Entry 6YOX (X-ray diffraction, 2.05 A resolution); this record covers chains A and P.

Chain A:
Name: 14-3-3 protein sigma
Source organism: Homo sapiens
UniProt: P31947 (1433S_HUMAN); numbering as in UniProt (aligned over 1-248)
Sequence (253 residues; row label = number of the first residue in the row; numbers below 1 keep their minus sign (Gly-4 is residue -4)):
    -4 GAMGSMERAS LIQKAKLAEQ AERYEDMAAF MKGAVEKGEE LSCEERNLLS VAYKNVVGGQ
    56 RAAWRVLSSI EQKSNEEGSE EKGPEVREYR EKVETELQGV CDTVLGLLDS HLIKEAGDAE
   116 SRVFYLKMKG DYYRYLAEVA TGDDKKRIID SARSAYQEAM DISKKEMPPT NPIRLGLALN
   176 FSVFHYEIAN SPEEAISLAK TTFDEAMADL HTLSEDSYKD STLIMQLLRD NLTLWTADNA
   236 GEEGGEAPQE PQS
Not modelled in the structure: 232-248
Glycans and other covalent adducts: N-[4-(hydroxymethyl)phenyl]acetamide (L3V) linked to Lys122
Modified positions: Cys38 (S-hydroxycysteine; CSO)
Differences from the reference sequence: expression tag (-4 to 0)
Ion coordination: Mg2+ near Glu2 (its only coordinating residue here); Ca2+: Glu35, Glu110, Glu188
Small-molecule neighbours: L3V (N-[4-(hydroxymethyl)phenyl]acetamide): Asn42, Pro167, Ile168, Gly171, Asp215, Ile219
Curated features (UniProtKB/Swiss-Prot):
  - site (Interaction with phosphoserine on interacting protein): Arg56, Arg129
  - modified residue (Phosphoserine): Ser5, Ser74, Ser248
Reported in the primary citation:
  - binding site for L3V: Lys122

Chain P:
Name: p65pS45
Sequence (13 residues; each row starts with the number of its first residue):
    39 EGRSAGSIPG RRS
Not modelled in the structure: 39-42
Modified positions: Ser45 (phosphoserine; SEP)

Chain A / chain P interface:
Pairs across the interface (26; chain A residue first):
  Glu14(A) - Arg50(P)
  Glu14(A) - Ser51(P)  hydrogen bond
  Tyr19(A) - Arg49(P)
  Val46(A) - Gly48(P)
  Val46(A) - Arg49(P)
  Val46(A) - Ser51(P)
  Lys49(A) - Pro47(P)
  Lys49(A) - Gly48(P)
  Asn50(A) - Arg49(P)  hydrogen bond (side chain-backbone)
  Arg56(A) - Ser45(P)
  Lys122(A) - Ile46(P)
  Arg129(A) - Ser45(P)
  Tyr130(A) - Ser45(P)
  Gly171(A) - Ile46(P)
  Leu174(A) - Gly44(P)
  Leu174(A) - Ser45(P)
  Leu174(A) - Ile46(P)
  Asn175(A) - Ser45(P)
  Asn175(A) - Ile46(P)  hydrogen bond (side chain-backbone)
  Val178(A) - Gly44(P)
  Glu182(A) - Ala43(P)
  Leu222(A) - Pro47(P)
  Asn226(A) - Ala43(P)
  Asn226(A) - Gly44(P)  hydrogen bond (side chain-backbone)
  Leu229(A) - Ala43(P)
  Trp230(A) - Ala43(P)
Interface residues without a listed pair, chain A (20 interface residues in all): Leu43, Ile219

In short:
20 residues of chain A and 9 residues of chain P are in contact; the contacts include 4 hydrogen bonds. Polar
contacts include Glu14(A)-Ser51(P), Asn50(A)-Arg49(P) and Asn175(A)-Ile46(P). Covalently linked compound L3V:
at Lys122(A). The Ca2+ site is built by Glu35(A), Glu110(A) and Glu188(A). The paper reports a binding site
for L3V at Lys122(A).
Chain A is 14-3-3 protein sigma (Homo sapiens) and chain P is p65pS45; the structure, 14-3-3 sigma with
RelA/p65 binding site pS45 and covalently bound TCF521-027, was determined by X-ray diffraction, deposited
together with 6YOW, 6YOY, 6YP2, 6YP3, 6YP8, 6YPL, 6YPY and 6YQ2.
